Entry 2HZ3 (X-ray diffraction, 1.90 A resolution); this record covers chain A.

[Chain A]
Name: Cyanoglobin
From: Synechocystis sp
UniProt: P73925 (GLBN_SYNY3); numbering as in UniProt (aligned over 2-124)
Sequence (123 residues; numbered 2 to 124; the number before each row is that of its first residue):
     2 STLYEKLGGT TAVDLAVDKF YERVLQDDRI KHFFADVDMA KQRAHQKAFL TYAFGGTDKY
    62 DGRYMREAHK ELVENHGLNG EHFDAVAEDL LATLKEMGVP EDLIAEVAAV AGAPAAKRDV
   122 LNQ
Sequence notes: engineered mutation Ala117 (His in P73925)
Bound ions: Cd2+ site 1: Asp15, Asp19, His33, His77; heme Fe: His46, His70; Cd2+ site 2: Glu72, Asp120
Small-molecule neighbours:
  - heme (HEM): Ile31, Phe34, Phe35, Val38, Lys42, His46, Phe50, Tyr53, Tyr61, Tyr65, Met66, Ala69, His70, Leu73, Leu79, His83, Phe84, Val87, Val121
  - sulfur dioxide (SO2): Val14, Asp15, Val18, Arg44, Lys48
Swiss-Prot annotation at these positions:
  - binding site (heme): His46, His70
  - mutagenesis: His46 (H46A: Changes iron coordination)

[In short]
Chain A binds sulfur dioxide and heme. The Cd2+ site 1 is built by Asp15, Asp19, His33 and His77. His46 and
His70 form the heme Fe site. Curated annotation (UniProt) lists heme-binding residues His46 and His70 and one
mutagenesis site.
Chain A is Cyanoglobin (Synechocystis sp); the structure, The x-ray crystal structure of ferrous Synechocystis
hemoglobin H117A mutant with a covalent linkage, was determined by X-ray diffraction, deposited together with
2HZ1 and 2HZ2.
